7LG6 - chains A and D of the 18 polymer chains in the assembly; structure by electron microscopy, 3.28 A resolution.

== Chain A ==
Molecule: Envelope glycoprotein gp120
Source organism: Human immunodeficiency virus 1
Reference sequence: Q2N0S6 (Q2N0S6_9HIV1); the construct lacks a stretch of the UniProt sequence and is renumbered around it, so the offset changes along the chain: 31-141 = UniProt 30-140; 150-185 = UniProt 141-176; 189-309 = UniProt 188-308; 312-323 = UniProt 309-320; 2 more segments
Sequence (475 residues; each row starts with the number of its first residue; note: 14 numbers in that range are skipped by the numbering (no residue carries them; nothing is unmodelled there); a row labelled like 185A-185K holds insertion residues (185A, then the next letters in order)):
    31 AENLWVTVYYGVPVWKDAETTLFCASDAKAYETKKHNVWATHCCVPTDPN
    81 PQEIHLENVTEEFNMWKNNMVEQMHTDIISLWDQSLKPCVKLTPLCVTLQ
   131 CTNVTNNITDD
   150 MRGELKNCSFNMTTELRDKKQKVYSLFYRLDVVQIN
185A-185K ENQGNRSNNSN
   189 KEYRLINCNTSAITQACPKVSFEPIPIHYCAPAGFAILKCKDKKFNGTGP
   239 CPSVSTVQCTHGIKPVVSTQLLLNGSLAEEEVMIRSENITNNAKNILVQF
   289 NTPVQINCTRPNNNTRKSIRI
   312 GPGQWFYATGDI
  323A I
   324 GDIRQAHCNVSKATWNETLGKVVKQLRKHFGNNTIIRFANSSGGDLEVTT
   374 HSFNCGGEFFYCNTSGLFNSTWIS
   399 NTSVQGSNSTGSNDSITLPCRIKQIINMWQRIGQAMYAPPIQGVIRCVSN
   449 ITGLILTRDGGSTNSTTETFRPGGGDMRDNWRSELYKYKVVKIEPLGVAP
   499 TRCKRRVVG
Disordered / not traced: 185A-185K, 399-411, 507
Construct notes: engineered mutation Lys64 (Glu63 in Q2N0S6), Cys73 (Ala72 in Q2N0S6), Trp316 (Ala313 in Q2N0S6), Asn332 (Thr330 in Q2N0S6), Cys501 (Ala498 in Q2N0S6)
Disulfides: Cys54-Cys73, Cys119-Cys205, Cys126-Cys196, Cys131-Cys157, Cys218-Cys247, Cys228-Cys239, Cys296-Cys331, Cys378-Cys445, Cys385-Cys418
Glycans and other covalent adducts: N-acetylglucosamine (NAG) linked to Asn88, Asn133, Asn137, Asn156, Asn160, Asn197, Asn234, Asn262, Asn295, Asn301, Asn332, Asn339, Asn363, Asn386, Asn392, Asn448; glycan linked to Asn276
What the authors report for this chain:
  - post-translational modification sites: Asn276
  - mutagenesis - N276D, R456S: abolished binding to VRC40.01
  - mutagenesis - D368R: decreased binding to VRC40.01
  - mutagenesis - N276D, R456S: abolished binding to VRC33.01
  - mutagenesis - N234S, D368R: decreased binding to VRC33.01

== Chain D ==
Molecule: RM19R Fab Kappa Light Chain
Source organism: Macaca mulatta
Notes: antibody fragment or engineered binder
Sequence (214 residues; numbered 1 to 214; the number before each row is that of its first residue):
     1 AIRMTQSPAILSLSPGERATLSCRASQSVDSRLAWYQQKPGQSPRLLIYD
    51 VSSRATGIPDRFSGSGSGTEFTLTISSLEPEDVAVYFCHQENDWPWTFGQ
   101 GTKVEIKRTVAAPSVFIFPPSDEQLKSGTASVVCLLNNFYPREAKVQWKV
   151 DNALQSGNSQESVTEQDSKDSTYSLSSTLTLSKADYEKHKVYACEVTHQG
   201 LSSPVTKSFNRGEC
Disordered / not traced: 1-2, 108-214
Disulfides: Cys23-Cys88

== Chain A / chain D interface ==
Pairs across the interface (12):
  Glu32(A) - Tyr49(D)
  Glu32(A) - Ser53(D)
  Asn33(A) - Asp50(D)  hydrogen bond (side chain-backbone)
  Asn33(A) - Ser52(D)
  Asn33(A) - Ser53(D)  hydrogen bond (backbone-side chain)
  Trp35(A) - Ser31(D)
  Arg500(A) - Arg32(D)  hydrogen bond (backbone-side chain)
  Arg500(A) - Asp50(D)  salt bridge
  Cys501(A) - Arg32(D)
  Lys502(A) - Asp30(D)  salt bridge
  Lys502(A) - Arg32(D)
  Arg504(A) - Asn92(D)  hydrogen bond
Interface residues without a listed pair, chain A (8 interface residues in all): Ala31

== Overview ==
The chain A/chain D interface involves 8 residues from each chain, with 4 hydrogen bonds and 2 salt bridges.
Polar contacts include Arg500(A)-Asp50(D), Lys502(A)-Asp30(D) and Asn33(A)-Asp50(D). From the paper: N276D and
R456S of chain A abolish binding to VRC40.01; a modification site at Asn276(A); 4 substitutions were tested in
all.
Chain A is Envelope glycoprotein gp120 (Human immunodeficiency virus 1) and chain D is RM19R Fab Kappa Light
Chain (Macaca mulatta); the structure, BG505 SOSIP.v5.2 in complex with VRC40.01 and RM19R Fabs, was
determined by electron microscopy (same publication as 7LL1 and 7LL2).
